6WCJ - chains D and I of the 15 polymer chains in the assembly; structure by electron microscopy, 6.30 A resolution (low resolution: residue-level contacts below are approximate; hydrogen-bond / salt-bridge calls are withheld).

== Chain D (and I) ==
Name: Clathrin heavy chain 1
From: Bos taurus
Notes: chain I of this document is another copy of the same molecule, construct and numbering; everything in this record applies to it too
UniProtKB: P49951 (CLH1_BOVIN); numbering as in UniProt (aligned over 1-1675)
Amino-acid sequence (1675 residues; numbered 1 to 1675; the number before each row is that of its first residue):
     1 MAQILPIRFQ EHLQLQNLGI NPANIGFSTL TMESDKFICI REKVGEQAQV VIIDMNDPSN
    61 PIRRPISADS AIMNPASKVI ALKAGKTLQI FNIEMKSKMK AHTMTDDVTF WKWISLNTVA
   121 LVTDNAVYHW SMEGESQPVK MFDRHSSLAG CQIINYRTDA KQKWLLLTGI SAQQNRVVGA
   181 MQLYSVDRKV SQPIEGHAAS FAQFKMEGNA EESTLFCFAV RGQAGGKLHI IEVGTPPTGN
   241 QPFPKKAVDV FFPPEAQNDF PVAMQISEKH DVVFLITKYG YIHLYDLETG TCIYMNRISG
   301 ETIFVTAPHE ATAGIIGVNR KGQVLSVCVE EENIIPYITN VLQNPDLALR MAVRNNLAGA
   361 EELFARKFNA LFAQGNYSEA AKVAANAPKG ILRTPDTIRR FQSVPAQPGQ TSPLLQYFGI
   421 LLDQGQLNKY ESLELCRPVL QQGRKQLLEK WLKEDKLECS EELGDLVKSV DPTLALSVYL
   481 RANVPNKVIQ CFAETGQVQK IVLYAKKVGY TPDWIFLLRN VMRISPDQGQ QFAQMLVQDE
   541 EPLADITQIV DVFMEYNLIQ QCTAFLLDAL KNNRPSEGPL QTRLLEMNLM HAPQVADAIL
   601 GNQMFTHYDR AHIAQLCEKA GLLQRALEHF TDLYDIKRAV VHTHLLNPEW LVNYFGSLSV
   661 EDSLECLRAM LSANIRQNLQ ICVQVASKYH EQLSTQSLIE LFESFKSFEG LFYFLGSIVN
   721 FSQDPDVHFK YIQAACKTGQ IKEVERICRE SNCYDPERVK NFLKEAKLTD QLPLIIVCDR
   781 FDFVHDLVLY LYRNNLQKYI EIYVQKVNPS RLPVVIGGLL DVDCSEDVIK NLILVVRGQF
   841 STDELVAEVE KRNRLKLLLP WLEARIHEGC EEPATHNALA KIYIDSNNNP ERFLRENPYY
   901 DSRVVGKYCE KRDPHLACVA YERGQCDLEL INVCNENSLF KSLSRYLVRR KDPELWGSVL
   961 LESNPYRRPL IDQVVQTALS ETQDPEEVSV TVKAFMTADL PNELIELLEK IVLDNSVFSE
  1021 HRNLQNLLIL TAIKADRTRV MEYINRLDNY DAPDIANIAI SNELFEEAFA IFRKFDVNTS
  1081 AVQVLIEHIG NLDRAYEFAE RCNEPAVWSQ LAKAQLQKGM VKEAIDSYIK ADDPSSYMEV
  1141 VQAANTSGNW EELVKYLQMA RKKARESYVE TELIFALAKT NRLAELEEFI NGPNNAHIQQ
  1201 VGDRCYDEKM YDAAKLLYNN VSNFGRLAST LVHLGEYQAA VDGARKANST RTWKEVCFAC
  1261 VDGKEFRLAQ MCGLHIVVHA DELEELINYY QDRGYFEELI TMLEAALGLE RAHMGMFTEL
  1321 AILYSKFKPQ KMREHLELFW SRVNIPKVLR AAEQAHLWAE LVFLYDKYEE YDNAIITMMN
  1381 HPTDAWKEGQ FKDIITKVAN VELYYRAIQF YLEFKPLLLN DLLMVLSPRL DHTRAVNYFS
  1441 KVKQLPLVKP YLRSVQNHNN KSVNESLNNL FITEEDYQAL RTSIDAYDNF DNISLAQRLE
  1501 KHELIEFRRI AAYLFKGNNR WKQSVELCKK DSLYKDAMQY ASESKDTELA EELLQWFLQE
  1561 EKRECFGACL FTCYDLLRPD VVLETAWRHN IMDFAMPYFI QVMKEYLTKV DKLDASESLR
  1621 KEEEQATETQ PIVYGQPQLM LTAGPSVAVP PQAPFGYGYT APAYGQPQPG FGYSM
Not modelled in the structure: 1-1247, 1642-1675 (chain I: 1-808, 1475-1675)
UniProt features mapped onto this chain:
  - region: Ala-68 to Asp-107 (WD40-like repeat 2), Thr-302 to Glu-330 (WD40-like repeat 7), Glu-449 to Asp-465 (Binding site for the uncoating ATPase, involved in lattice disassembly)
  - modified residue: Ala-2 (N-acetylalanine), Ser-67 (Phosphoserine), Thr-105 (Phosphothreonine), Tyr-184 (Phosphotyrosine), Thr-394 (Phosphothreonine), Tyr-634 (Phosphotyrosine), Lys-737 (N6-succinyllysine), Lys-856 (N6-acetyllysine), Tyr-899 (Phosphotyrosine), Ser-1167 (Phosphoserine), Tyr-1206 (Phosphotyrosine), Ser-1229 (Phosphoserine), Lys-1441 (N6-acetyllysine), Tyr-1477 (Phosphotyrosine), Tyr-1487 (Phosphotyrosine), Ser-1494 (Phosphoserine), Lys-1501 (N6-acetyllysine)

== How chain D and chain I interact ==
Residue-residue contacts (29):
  Thr-1250(D) / Asn-853(I)
  His-1279(D) / Asn-853(I)
  His-1279(D) / Arg-912(I)
  Asp-1281(D) / Lys-911(I)
  Glu-1284(D) / Lys-911(I)
  Glu-1310(D) / Lys-856(I)
  Glu-1310(D) / Asp-885(I)
  Glu-1310(D) / Asn-887(I)
  Arg-1311(D) / Asp-885(I)
  His-1313(D) / Arg-912(I)
  Met-1314(D) / Arg-912(I)
  Met-1314(D) / Asp-913(I)
  Met-1314(D) / Pro-914(I)
  Arg-1342(D) / Asp-913(I)
  Asn-1344(D) / Asn-937(I)
  Ile-1345(D) / Leu-939(I)
  Pro-1346(D) / Asn-937(I)
  Glu-1369(D) / Lys-941(I)
  Glu-1369(D) / Gln-976(I)
  Glu-1370(D) / Gln-973(I)
  Lys-1397(D) / Gln-976(I)
  Ala-1399(D) / Val-975(I)
  Ala-1399(D) / Ile-1011(I)
  Pro-1428(D) / Asn-1015(I)
  Arg-1429(D) / Ile-1011(I)
  Arg-1429(D) / Asn-1015(I)
  Asp-1431(D) / Arg-1039(I)
  Asp-1431(D) / Glu-1042(I)
  His-1458(D) / Arg-1046(I)
Also at the interface, not in a pair above, chain D (28 interface residues in all): Asn-1248, Ser-1249, Leu-1309, Gly-1315, Lys-1347, Tyr-1368, Tyr-1371, Val-1398
Also at the interface, not in a pair above, chain I (24 interface residues in all): Asp-823, Arg-852, Arg-854, Leu-855, Ser-938

== In short ==
28 residues of chain D face 24 of chain I across their interface.
Chain D and chain I are both Clathrin heavy chain 1 (Bos taurus); the structure, Asymmetric vertex of the
clathrin minicoat cage, was determined by electron microscopy.
